4XZ8 - chain A; structure by X-ray diffraction, 2.35 A resolution.

[Chain A]
Name: Nucleoprotein
From: Erve virus
Reference sequence: J3S7E7 (J3S7E7_9VIRU); residue numbers follow UniProt; this construct covers 1-482
Amino-acid sequence (482 residues; numbered 1 to 482; the number before each row is that of its first residue):
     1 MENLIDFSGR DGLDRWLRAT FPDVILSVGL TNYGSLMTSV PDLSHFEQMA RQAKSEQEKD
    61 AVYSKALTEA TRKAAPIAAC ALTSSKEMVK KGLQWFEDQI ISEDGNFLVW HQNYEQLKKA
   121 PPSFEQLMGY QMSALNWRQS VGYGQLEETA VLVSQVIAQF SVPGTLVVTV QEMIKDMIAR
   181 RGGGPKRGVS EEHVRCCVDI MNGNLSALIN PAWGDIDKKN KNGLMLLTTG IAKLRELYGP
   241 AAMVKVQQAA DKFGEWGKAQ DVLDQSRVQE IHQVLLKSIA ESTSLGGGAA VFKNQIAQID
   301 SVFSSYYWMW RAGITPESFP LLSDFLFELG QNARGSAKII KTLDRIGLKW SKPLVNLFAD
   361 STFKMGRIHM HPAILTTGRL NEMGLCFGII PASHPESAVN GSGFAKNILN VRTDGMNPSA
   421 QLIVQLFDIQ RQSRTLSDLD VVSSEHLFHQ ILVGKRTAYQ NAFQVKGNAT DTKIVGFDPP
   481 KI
Not modelled in the structure: 285-291, 481-482
What the authors report for this chain:
  - conformationally variable residues (loop rearrangement, order/disorder transition): Leu285 to Val291, Gln430 to Ser444
  - contacts within the chain: Arg51-Gln432 (hydrogen bond), Arg367-Asp438, Arg379-Asp440 (salt bridge)

[Summary]
The paper reports conformational variability at Leu285 and Gln430; contacts within the chain involving Arg51,
Gln432 and Arg367 among others.
Chain A is Nucleoprotein (Erve virus); the structure, The crystal structure of Erve virus nucleoprotein, was
determined by X-ray diffraction together with 4XZC and 4XZE from the same study.
